Entry 6M0W (X-ray diffraction, 2.76 A resolution); this record covers chains B and A of the 4 polymer chains in the assembly.

== Chain B ==
Molecule: 72-nt RNA strand
Sequence (72 nucleotides; numbered -1 to 70; the number before each row is that of its first residue; numbers below 1 keep their minus sign (G-1 is residue -1)):
    -1 GGGUGCUAAG AUUAAUCAGG AUGUUUUUGU ACUCGAAAGA AGCUACAAAG AUAAGGCUUC
    59 AUGCCGAAAU CA
Bound ions: Mg2+ near G40 (its only coordinating residue here)

== Chain A ==
Molecule: CRISPR-associated endonuclease Cas9 1
Source organism: Streptococcus thermophilus LMD-9
Notes: EC 3.1.-.-
UniProtKB: Q03LF7 (CAS9A_STRTD); residues 2-1121 here = UniProt positions 2-1121
Sequence (1122 residues; each row starts with the number of its first residue; numbering starts at 0):
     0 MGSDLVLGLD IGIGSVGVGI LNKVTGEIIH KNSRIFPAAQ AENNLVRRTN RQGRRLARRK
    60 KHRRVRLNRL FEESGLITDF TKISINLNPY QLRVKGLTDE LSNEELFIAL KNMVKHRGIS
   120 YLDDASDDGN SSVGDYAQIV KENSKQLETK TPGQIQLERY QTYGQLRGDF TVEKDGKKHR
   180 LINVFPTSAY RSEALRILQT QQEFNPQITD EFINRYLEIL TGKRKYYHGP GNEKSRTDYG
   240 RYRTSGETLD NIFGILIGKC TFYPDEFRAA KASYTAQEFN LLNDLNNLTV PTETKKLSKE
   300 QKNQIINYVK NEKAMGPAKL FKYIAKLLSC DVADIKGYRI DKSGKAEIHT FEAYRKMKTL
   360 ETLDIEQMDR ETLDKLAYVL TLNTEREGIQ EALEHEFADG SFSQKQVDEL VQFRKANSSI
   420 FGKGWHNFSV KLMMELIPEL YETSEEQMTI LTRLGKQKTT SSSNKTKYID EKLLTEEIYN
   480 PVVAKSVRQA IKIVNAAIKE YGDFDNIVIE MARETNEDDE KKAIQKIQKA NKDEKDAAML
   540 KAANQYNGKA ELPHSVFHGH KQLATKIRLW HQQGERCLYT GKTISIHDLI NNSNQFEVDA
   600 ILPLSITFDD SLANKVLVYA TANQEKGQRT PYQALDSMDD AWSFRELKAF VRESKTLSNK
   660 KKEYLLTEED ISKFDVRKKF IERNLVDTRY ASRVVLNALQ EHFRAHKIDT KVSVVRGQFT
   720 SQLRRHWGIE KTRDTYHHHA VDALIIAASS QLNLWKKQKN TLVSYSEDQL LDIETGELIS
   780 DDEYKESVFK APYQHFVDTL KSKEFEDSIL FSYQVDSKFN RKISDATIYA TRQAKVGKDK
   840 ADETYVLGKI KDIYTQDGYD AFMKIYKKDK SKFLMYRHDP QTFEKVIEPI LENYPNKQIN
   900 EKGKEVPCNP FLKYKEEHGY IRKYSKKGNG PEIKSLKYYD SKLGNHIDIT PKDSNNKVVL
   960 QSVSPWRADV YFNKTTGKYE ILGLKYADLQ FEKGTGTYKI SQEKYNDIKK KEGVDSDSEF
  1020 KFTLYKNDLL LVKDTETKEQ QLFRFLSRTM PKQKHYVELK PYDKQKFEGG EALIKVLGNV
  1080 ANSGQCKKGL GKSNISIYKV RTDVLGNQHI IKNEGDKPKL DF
Disordered / not traced: 121-148, 328-329, 455-466, 676-679, 754-789, 897-904
Construct notes: initiating methionine (0); expression tag (1); engineered mutation Ala599 (His in Q03LF7)
Bound ions: Mg2+ site 1: Asp598, Asn622 (shared with 2 residues of chain C); Mg2+ site 2 near Asp824 (its only coordinating residue here)
UniProt features mapped onto this chain:
  - active site: Asp9 (For RuvC-like nuclease domain)
  - binding site (Mg(2+)): Asp9, Glu509, Glu513, His738

== How chain B and chain A interact ==
Pairs across the interface (260; chain B residue first):
  G0(B) with Thr514(A), phosphate contact; Val713(A), phosphate contact; Arg715(A), salt bridge to the phosphate
  G1(B) with Arg512(A), salt bridge to the phosphate; Asn696(A), phosphate contact; Gln699(A), hydrogen bond to the sugar
  U2(B) with Arg512(A), salt bridge to the phosphate; Arg692(A), salt bridge to the phosphate; Asn696(A), hydrogen bond to the phosphate; Gln699(A), sugar contact
  G3(B) with Thr260(A), phosphate contact; Glu445(A), hydrogen bond to the base; Gln446(A), hydrogen bond to the sugar; Met447(A), sugar contact; Arg692(A), salt bridge to the phosphate
  C4(B) with Thr260(A), hydrogen bond to the phosphate; Phe278(A), sugar contact; His425(A), phosphate contact; Asn426(A), hydrogen bond to the phosphate; Phe427(A), sugar contact; Gln446(A), hydrogen bond to the sugar
  U5(B) with Asn279(A), sugar contact; Arg338(A), hydrogen bond to the sugar; His348(A), hydrogen bond to the sugar; His425(A), salt bridge to the phosphate; Asn426(A), hydrogen bond to the phosphate
  A6(B) with Lys270(A), phosphate contact; Arg338(A), sugar contact; Glu346(A), sugar contact
  A7(B) with Lys341(A), hydrogen bond to the base
  G8(B) with Gln527(A), sugar contact; Asn530(A), hydrogen bond to the sugar; Lys534(A), salt bridge to the phosphate
  A9(B) with Asn530(A), sugar contact; Lys534(A), salt bridge to the phosphate; Arg567(A), salt bridge to the phosphate
  U10(B) with Ser610(A), phosphate contact; Leu611(A), hydrogen bond to the phosphate; Glu681(A), hydrogen bond to the sugar; Val685(A), sugar contact
  U11(B) with Asp608(A), phosphate contact; Asp609(A), hydrogen bond to the phosphate; Ser610(A), hydrogen bond to the phosphate; Arg682(A), phosphate contact; Val685(A), sugar contact; Asp686(A), sugar contact
  A12(B) with Tyr478(A), hydrogen bond to the sugar; Asn479(A), hydrogen bond to the sugar; Arg682(A), salt bridge to the phosphate
  A13(B) with Asn43(A), hydrogen bond to the phosphate; Arg47(A), salt bridge to the phosphate; Tyr478(A), sugar contact; Pro480(A), sugar contact
  U14(B) with Asn43(A), hydrogen bond to the phosphate; Arg47(A), salt bridge to the phosphate; Arg50(A), salt bridge to the phosphate; Tyr238(A), phosphate contact; Phe252(A), base contact
  C15(B) with Arg50(A), salt bridge to the phosphate; Gln51(A), base contact; Arg54(A), salt bridge to the phosphate; Lys224(A), sugar contact; Tyr225(A), hydrogen bond to the sugar; Gly228(A), phosphate contact; Pro229(A), phosphate contact; Tyr238(A), phosphate contact; Ile251(A), sugar contact
  A16(B) with Arg54(A), salt bridge to the phosphate; Arg58(A), salt bridge to the phosphate; Lys222(A), hydrogen bond to the sugar; Arg223(A), hydrogen bond to the sugar; Lys224(A), sugar contact; Tyr225(A), sugar contact; Gly228(A), phosphate contact; Pro229(A), phosphate contact
  G17(B) with Leu55(A), base contact; Arg58(A), salt bridge to the phosphate; Arg116(A), hydrogen bond to the phosphate; Lys222(A), phosphate contact; Arg223(A), phosphate contact
  G18(B) with Leu55(A), phosphate contact; Arg62(A), salt bridge to the phosphate; Arg116(A), salt bridge to the phosphate; Gly117(A), sugar contact; Ile118(A), sugar contact
  A19(B) with Lys59(A), salt bridge to the phosphate; His115(A), phosphate contact; Arg116(A), phosphate contact; Gly117(A), hydrogen bond to the phosphate; Ile181(A), sugar contact; Asn182(A), sugar contact; Val183(A), sugar contact
  U20(B) with Arg166(A), salt bridge to the phosphate; Gly167(A), hydrogen bond to the phosphate; Asn182(A), phosphate contact
  U22(B) with Ile827(A), hydrogen bond to the sugar; Lys848(A), salt bridge to the phosphate
  U23(B) with Ile827(A), sugar contact; Ala829(A), phosphate contact; Lys848(A), salt bridge to the phosphate; Val957(A), sugar contact
  U24(B) with Ala829(A), phosphate contact; Arg831(A), salt bridge to the phosphate; Pro950(A), sugar contact; Asp952(A), sugar contact; Ser953(A), hydrogen bond to the phosphate; Val957(A), sugar contact
  U25(B) with Asp952(A), sugar contact; Ser953(A), phosphate contact; Asn954(A), hydrogen bond to the phosphate
  U26(B) with Asn85(A), hydrogen bond to the sugar
  G27(B) with Asn85(A), hydrogen bond to the sugar
  C30(B) with Lys922(A), hydrogen bond to the base; Tyr923(A), hydrogen bond to the sugar; Ser924(A), phosphate contact; Asn928(A), hydrogen bond to the phosphate; Gly929(A), sugar contact; Pro930(A), sugar contact
  U31(B) with Gln880(A), hydrogen bond to the sugar; Tyr923(A), sugar contact; Ser924(A), phosphate contact; Lys925(A), salt bridge to the phosphate
  C32(B) with Lys925(A), salt bridge to the phosphate
  G40(B) with Arg831(A), phosphate contact; His877(A), sugar contact
  C41(B) with Arg831(A), salt bridge to the phosphate; Leu873(A), phosphate contact; Met874(A), sugar contact; His877(A), sugar contact; Asp878(A), base contact; Lys922(A), hydrogen bond to the base
  U42(B) with Lys922(A), sugar contact; Pro930(A), base contact; Glu931(A), hydrogen bond to the sugar; Ile932(A), sugar contact; Ser934(A), sugar contact; Leu935(A), phosphate contact; Lys936(A), hydrogen bond to the phosphate
  A43(B) with Pro930(A), sugar contact; Glu931(A), sugar contact; Ile932(A), phosphate contact; Lys933(A), hydrogen bond to the phosphate; Ser934(A), hydrogen bond to the phosphate
  C44(B) with Tyr159(A), sugar contact; Gly163(A), hydrogen bond to the sugar; Gln164(A), phosphate contact; Lys933(A), salt bridge to the phosphate
  A45(B) with Asn85(A), base contact; Tyr89(A), phosphate contact; Tyr159(A), hydrogen bond to the sugar; Gln164(A), phosphate contact; Leu165(A), hydrogen bond to the phosphate; Arg166(A), hydrogen bond to the phosphate
  A46(B) with Ile84(A), hydrogen bond to the sugar; Pro88(A), sugar contact; Tyr89(A), hydrogen bond to the phosphate; Arg166(A), salt bridge to the phosphate
  A47(B) with Ile84(A), sugar contact; Lys110(A), phosphate contact; Asn111(A), phosphate contact; Lys114(A), salt bridge to the phosphate
  G48(B) with Arg63(A), salt bridge to the phosphate; Lys110(A), salt bridge to the phosphate; Lys114(A), salt bridge to the phosphate; Pro950(A), base contact
  A49(B) with Lys60(A), salt bridge to the phosphate; Arg63(A), salt bridge to the phosphate; Ile827(A), base contact
  U50(B) with Lys60(A), salt bridge to the phosphate
  A51(B) with Arg53(A), phosphate contact; Asn819(A), hydrogen bond to the base; Arg820(A), hydrogen bond to the base; Lys821(A), base contact; Ile822(A), hydrogen bond to the base; Leu959(A), sugar contact
  A52(B) with Asn819(A), hydrogen bond to the base; Ile822(A), sugar contact; Ile946(A), sugar contact; Ile948(A), sugar contact; Tyr985(A), base contact; Ala986(A), base contact; Leu988(A), base contact; Phe990(A), base contact; Tyr997(A), hydrogen bond to the base
  G53(B) with Gln989(A), sugar contact; Phe990(A), hydrogen bond to the sugar
  G54(B) with Phe990(A), phosphate contact; Lys992(A), phosphate contact; Gly995(A), sugar contact
  C55(B) with Lys992(A), salt bridge to the phosphate
  U57(B) with Lys233(A), hydrogen bond to the phosphate; Ser234(A), hydrogen bond to the base
  C58(B) with Arg68(A), hydrogen bond to the base; Lys233(A), salt bridge to the phosphate
  A59(B) with His61(A), hydrogen bond to the base; Arg68(A), hydrogen bond to the base; Asn231(A), phosphate contact
  U60(B) with Arg65(A), phosphate contact; Gly221(A), sugar contact; Lys222(A), base contact; Arg223(A), base contact; Gly230(A), base contact; Asn231(A), hydrogen bond to the phosphate; Arg240(A), hydrogen bond to the base; Tyr241(A), hydrogen bond to the base
  G61(B) with Arg58(A), salt bridge to the phosphate; His61(A), salt bridge to the phosphate; Arg223(A), salt bridge to the phosphate; Asn231(A), hydrogen bond to the sugar; Ser234(A), hydrogen bond to the sugar
  C62(B) with Arg54(A), phosphate contact; Arg57(A), salt bridge to the phosphate; Arg58(A), salt bridge to the phosphate; Arg223(A), salt bridge to the phosphate; Pro229(A), phosphate contact; Gly230(A), hydrogen bond to the phosphate; Ser234(A), sugar contact; Thr236(A), hydrogen bond to the phosphate
  C63(B) with Arg54(A), salt bridge to the phosphate; Arg57(A), salt bridge to the phosphate; Pro229(A), phosphate contact; Thr236(A), hydrogen bond to the phosphate; Tyr238(A), phosphate contact
  G64(B) with Arg46(A), salt bridge to the phosphate; Arg50(A), phosphate contact; Arg53(A), salt bridge to the phosphate; Tyr238(A), hydrogen bond to the phosphate; Asn819(A), hydrogen bond to the sugar
  A65(B) with Val45(A), base contact; Arg46(A), salt bridge to the phosphate; Asn49(A), hydrogen bond to the base; Arg53(A), salt bridge to the phosphate; Asn819(A), sugar contact; Arg820(A), sugar contact; Lys821(A), hydrogen bond to the sugar
  A66(B) with Gln39(A), phosphate contact; Ala40(A), phosphate contact; Asn42(A), sugar contact; Asn43(A), sugar contact; Arg46(A), base contact; Pro480(A), sugar contact; Lys817(A), salt bridge to the phosphate; Asn819(A), phosphate contact; Arg820(A), salt bridge to the phosphate
  A67(B) with Gln39(A), phosphate contact; Ala40(A), hydrogen bond to the phosphate; Lys484(A), salt bridge to the phosphate; Arg487(A), sugar contact; Lys817(A), base contact; Arg820(A), salt bridge to the phosphate
  U68(B) with Lys484(A), phosphate contact; Arg487(A), salt bridge to the phosphate; Lys817(A), base contact
  C69(B) with Lys471(A), phosphate contact; Lys491(A), salt bridge to the phosphate; Gln813(A), hydrogen bond to the sugar; Val814(A), base contact; Asp815(A), hydrogen bond to the base; Ser816(A), hydrogen bond to the base; Arg820(A), base contact
Other interface residues (no listed pair), chain B (61 interface residues in all): A29, A39
Other interface residues (no listed pair), chain A (159 interface residues in all): Leu44, Ser119, Asn282, Leu450, Gln488, Lys531, Phe607, Gln623, Leu695, Thr826, Tyr828, Glu991, Gly993

== In short ==
The interface between chain B and chain A involves 61 residues on one side and 159 on the other, with 73
hydrogen bonds and 57 salt bridges. Among the polar pairs are G3(B)-Glu445(A), A7(B)-Lys341(A) and
C30(B)-Lys922(A).
Chain B is a 72-nt RNA strand and chain A is CRISPR-associated endonuclease Cas9 1 (Streptococcus thermophilus
LMD-9); the structure, Crystal structure of Streptococcus thermophilus Cas9 in complex with the AGAA PAM, was
determined by X-ray diffraction together with 6M0V and 6M0X from the same study.
